5O29 - chain A; structure by X-ray diffraction, 1.38 A resolution.

[Chain A]
Name: Transglycosylase
From: Neisseria meningitidis
Notes: EC 4.2.2.-
Reference sequence: A0A0Y5YPU4 (A0A0Y5YPU4_NEIME); residues 10-592 here correspond to UniProt positions 34-616 (UniProt number = residue number + 24)
Chain sequence (596 residues; numbered -3 to 592; the number before each row is that of its first residue; numbers below 1 keep their minus sign (Gly-3 is residue -3)):
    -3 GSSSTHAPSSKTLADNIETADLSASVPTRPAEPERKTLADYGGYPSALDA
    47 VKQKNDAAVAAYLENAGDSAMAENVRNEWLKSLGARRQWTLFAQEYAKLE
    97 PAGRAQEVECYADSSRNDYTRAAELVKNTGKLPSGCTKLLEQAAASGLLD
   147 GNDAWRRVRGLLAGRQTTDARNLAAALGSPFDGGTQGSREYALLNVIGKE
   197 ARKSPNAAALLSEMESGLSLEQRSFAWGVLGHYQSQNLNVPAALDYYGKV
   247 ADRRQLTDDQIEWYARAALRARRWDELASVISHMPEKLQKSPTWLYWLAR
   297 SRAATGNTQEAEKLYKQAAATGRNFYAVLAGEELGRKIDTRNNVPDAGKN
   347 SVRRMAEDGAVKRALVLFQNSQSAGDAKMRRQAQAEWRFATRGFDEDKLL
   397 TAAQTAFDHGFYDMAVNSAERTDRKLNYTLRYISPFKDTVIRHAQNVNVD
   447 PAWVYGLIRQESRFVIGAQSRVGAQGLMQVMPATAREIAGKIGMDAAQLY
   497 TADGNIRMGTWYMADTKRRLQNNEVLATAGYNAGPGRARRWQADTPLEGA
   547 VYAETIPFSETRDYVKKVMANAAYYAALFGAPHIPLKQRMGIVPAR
Unresolved in the structure: -3 to 16
Cystine bridges: Cys106-Cys132
Construct notes: expression tag (-3 to 9)

[In short]
Chain A is Transglycosylase (Neisseria meningitidis); the structure, Lytic transglycosylase in action, was
determined by X-ray diffraction, deposited together with 5O24, 5O2N and 6FPN.
